7E5O - chains H and L of the 3 polymer chains in the assembly; structure by X-ray diffraction, 2.80 A resolution.

# Chain H
Name: NT-193 Heavy chain
Organism: Homo sapiens
Chain sequence (244 residues; numbered 1 to 244; the number before each row is that of its first residue):
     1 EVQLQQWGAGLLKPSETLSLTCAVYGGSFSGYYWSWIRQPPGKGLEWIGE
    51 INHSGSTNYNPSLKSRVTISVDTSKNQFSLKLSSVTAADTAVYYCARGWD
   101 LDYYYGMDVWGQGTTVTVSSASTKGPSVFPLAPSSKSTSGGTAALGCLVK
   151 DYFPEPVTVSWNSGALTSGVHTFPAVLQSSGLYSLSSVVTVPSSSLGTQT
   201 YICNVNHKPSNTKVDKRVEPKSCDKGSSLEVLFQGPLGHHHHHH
Unresolved in the structure: 138-140, 224-244
Disulfide bonds: Cys22-Cys95

# Chain L
Name: NT-193 Light chain
Organism: Homo sapiens
Chain sequence (214 residues; numbered 2 to 215; the number before each row is that of its first residue):
     2 AIRMTQSPSAMSASVGDRVTVTCRASQGIGNYLAWFQLKPGKVPKRLIYA
    52 ASSLQSGVPARFSGGGSGTEFTLTISSLQPEDFATYYCLQHGFLPWTFGQ
   102 GTKLEIKRTVAAPSVFIFPPSDEQLKSGTASVVCLLNNFYPREAKVQWKV
   152 DNALQSGNSQESVTEQDSKDSTYSLSSTLTLSKADYEKHKVYACEVTHQG
   202 LSSPVTKSFNRGEC
Unresolved in the structure: 215
Disulfide bonds: Cys24-Cys89, Cys135-Cys195

# How chain H and chain L interact
Residue-residue contacts (62):
  Gln39(H) - Leu39(L)
  Gly44(H) - Tyr88(L)
  Leu45(H) - Tyr88(L)  hydrophobic
  Leu45(H) - Phe99(L)
  Trp47(H) - Leu95(L)  hydrophobic
  Trp47(H) - Pro96(L)  hydrophobic
  Trp47(H) - Trp97(L)
  Trp47(H) - Phe99(L)
  Glu50(H) - Trp97(L)  hydrogen bond
  Asn58(H) - Leu95(L)
  Pro61(H) - Pro96(L)
  Tyr94(H) - Pro45(L)
  Trp99(H) - Leu90(L)  hydrophobic
  Trp99(H) - His92(L)
  Trp99(H) - Trp97(L)
  Tyr104(H) - Tyr33(L)
  Tyr104(H) - His92(L)
  Tyr105(H) - Asn32(L)  hydrogen bond
  Tyr105(H) - Tyr33(L)  hydrophobic
  Tyr105(H) - Ala51(L)  hydrophobic
  Tyr105(H) - His92(L)
  Gly106(H) - Arg47(L)  hydrogen bond (backbone-side chain)
  Met107(H) - Phe37(L)  hydrophobic
  Met107(H) - Arg47(L)
  Asp108(H) - Gln56(L)
  Trp110(H) - Phe37(L)  hydrophobic
  Trp110(H) - Val44(L)  hydrophobic
  Trp110(H) - Pro45(L)
  Gly111(H) - Val44(L)
  Gln112(H) - Val44(L)
  Phe129(H) - Ser122(L)
  Phe129(H) - Gln125(L)
  Pro130(H) - Ser122(L)
  Leu131(H) - Phe119(L)  hydrophobic
  Leu131(H) - Val134(L)  hydrophobic
  Ala132(H) - Phe119(L)
  Lys136(H) - Ser209(L)  hydrogen bond (side chain-backbone)
  Ala144(H) - Phe117(L)  hydrophobic
  Ala144(H) - Phe119(L)
  Leu148(H) - Ser132(L)
  Lys150(H) - Ser132(L)
  Lys150(H) - Thr181(L)
  His171(H) - Asn138(L)  hydrogen bond
  His171(H) - Ser175(L)  hydrogen bond
  Phe173(H) - Leu136(L)  hydrophobic
  Phe173(H) - Ser163(L)
  Phe173(H) - Thr165(L)
  Phe173(H) - Ser175(L)
  Phe173(H) - Leu176(L)
  Phe173(H) - Ser177(L)
  Pro174(H) - Ser163(L)  hydrogen bond (backbone-side chain)
  Pro174(H) - Val164(L)
  Val176(H) - Gln161(L)
  Val176(H) - Glu162(L)
  Val176(H) - Ser163(L)
  Leu177(H) - Gln161(L)  hydrogen bond (backbone-side chain)
  Gln178(H) - Gln161(L)
  Ser186(H) - Ser177(L)  hydrogen bond
  Val188(H) - Leu136(L)  hydrophobic
  Thr190(H) - Asn138(L)
  Lys216(H) - Glu124(L)  salt bridge
  Lys221(H) - Asp123(L)  salt bridge
Also at the interface, not in a pair above, chain H (45 interface residues in all): Ile37, Glu46, Asn60, Tyr103, Val128, Thr142, Ala143, Leu145, Cys223
Also at the interface, not in a pair above, chain L (40 interface residues in all): Tyr50, Asn139, Asp168, Glu214

# In short
45 residues of chain H face 40 of chain L across their interface; the contacts include 9 hydrogen bonds and 2
salt bridges. Polar contacts include Lys216(H)-Glu124(L), Lys221(H)-Asp123(L) and Glu50(H)-Trp97(L).
Chain H is NT-193 Heavy chain and chain L is NT-193 Light chain, both from Homo sapiens; the structure,
Crystal structure of SARS-CoV-2 RBD in complex with antibody NT-193, was determined by X-ray diffraction.
